PDB entry 4BWG | X-ray diffraction, 2.60 A resolution | chains A and B of the 6 polymer chains in the assembly

[Chain A]
Protein: SUBA
From: Escherichia coli
UniProt: Q6EZC2 (Q6EZC2_ECOLX); residues 1-347 here = UniProt positions 1-347
Sequence (347 residues; numbered 1 to 347; the number before each row is that of its first residue):
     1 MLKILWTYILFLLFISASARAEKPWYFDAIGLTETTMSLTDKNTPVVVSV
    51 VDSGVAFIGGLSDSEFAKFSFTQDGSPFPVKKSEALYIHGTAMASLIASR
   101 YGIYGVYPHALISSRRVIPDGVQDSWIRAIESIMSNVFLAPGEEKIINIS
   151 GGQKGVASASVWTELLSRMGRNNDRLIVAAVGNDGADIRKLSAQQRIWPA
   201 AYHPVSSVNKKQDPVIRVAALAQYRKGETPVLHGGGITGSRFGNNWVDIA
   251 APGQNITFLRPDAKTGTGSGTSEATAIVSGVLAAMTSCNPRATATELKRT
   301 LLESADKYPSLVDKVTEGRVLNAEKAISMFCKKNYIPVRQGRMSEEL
Not modelled in the structure: 1-22, 344-347
Swiss-Prot annotation at these positions:
  - region: Asn322 to Leu347 (A2 domain)
  - motif: Ser344 to Leu347 (Prevents secretion from ER)
  - active site (Charge relay system): Asp52, His89, Ser272
  - natural variant: Ala263 (A263G: In strain: O29)
  - mutagenesis: Ser272 (S272A: Reduces cytotoxicity on Vero cells by more than 99.9%, no toxic effect on mice when injected as purified SubAB5 ...)
Cystine bridges: Cys288-Cys331
What the authors report for this chain:
  - contacts within the chain: Phe69-Phe138 (hydrophobic contact), Phe66-Phe138 (hydrophobic contact)
  - catalytic residues: Asp52, His89, Ser272
  - conformationally variable residues (loop rearrangement, side-chain flip): Lys42 to Pro45, Ser135 to Pro141, Arg291

[Chain B]
Protein: Subtilase cytotoxin, subunit B
From: Escherichia coli
UniProt: Q3ZTX8 (Q3ZTX8_ECOLX); residues 1-118 here correspond to UniProt positions 24-141 (UniProt number = residue number + 23)
Sequence (120 residues; numbered 1 to 120; the number before each row is that of its first residue):
     1 EWTGDARDGMFSGVVITQFHTGQIDNKPYFCIEGKQSAGSSISACSMKNS
    51 SVWGASFSTLYNQALYFYTTGQPVRIYYEPGVWTYPPFVKALTSNALVGL
   101 STCTTSTECFGPDRKKNSLE
Not modelled in the structure: 1-13, 36-39, 114-120
Sequence notes: expression tag (119-120)
Cystine bridges: Cys103-Cys109
What the authors report for this chain:
  - mutagenesis - Y68A, G71D: abolished expression
  - mutagenesis - I16A, T17A, S58A, Y61A, N62A, L65A, T69A: unchanged binding to SUBA (chain A)
  - mutagenesis - T70A: decreased localization

[Interface between chain A and chain B]
Pairs across the interface (6; chain A residue first):
  Leu39(A) - Thr69(B)
  Lys332(A) - Tyr66(B)
  Tyr335(A) - Leu65(B)
  Tyr335(A) - Tyr66(B)
  Tyr335(A) - Thr69(B)
  Gln340(A) - Leu65(B)
Other interface residues (no listed pair), chain B (4 interface residues in all): Thr70
Interface features reported in the paper:
  - interface residues, chain B: Leu65(B), Thr69(B)
  - hot spots on chain B (mutagenesis) - Y66A, T70A, T70D: decreased binding to SUBA (chain A)

[Summary]
Chain A and chain B each contribute 4 residues to their interface. UniProt lists 3 active-site residues and
one mutagenesis site on chain A. From the paper: catalytic residues Asp52(A), His89(A) and Ser272(A); Y66A,
T70A and T70D of chain B reduce binding to SUBA (chain A); 12 substitutions were tested in all.
Chain A is SUBA and chain B is Subtilase cytotoxin, subunit B, both from Escherichia coli; the structure,
Structural basis of subtilase cytotoxin SubAB assembly, was determined by X-ray diffraction.
